Entry 9G8P (electron microscopy, 7.00 A resolution (low resolution: residue-level contacts below are approximate; hydrogen-bond / salt-bridge calls are withheld)); this record covers chains X and L of the 13 polymer chains in the assembly.

[Chain X]
Molecule: CrPV-IRES RNA
Sequence (44 nucleotides; numbered 1 to 44; the number before each row is that of its first residue):
     1 UUUUUUUUUU UUUUUUUUUU UUUUUUCUCC UCUUUUUUUU UUUU

[Chain L]
Name: Exosome complex component RRP41
From: Homo sapiens
Reference sequence: Q9NPD3 (EXOS4_HUMAN); residues 0-244 here correspond to UniProt positions 1-245 (UniProt number = residue number + 1)
Sequence (245 residues; row label = number of the first residue in the row; numbering starts at 0):
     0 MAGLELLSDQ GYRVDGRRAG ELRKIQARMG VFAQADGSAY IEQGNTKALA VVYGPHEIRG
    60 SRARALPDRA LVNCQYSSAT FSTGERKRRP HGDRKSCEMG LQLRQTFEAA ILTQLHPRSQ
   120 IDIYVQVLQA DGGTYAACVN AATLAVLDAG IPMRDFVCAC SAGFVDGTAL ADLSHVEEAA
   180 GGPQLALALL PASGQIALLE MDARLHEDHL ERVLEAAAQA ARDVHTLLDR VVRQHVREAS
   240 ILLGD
Disordered / not traced: 0-2, 244
Curated features (UniProtKB/Swiss-Prot):
  - modified residue: Ala1 (N-acetylalanine)

[How chain X and chain L interact]
Pairs across the interface - 12 pairs, chain X then chain L:
  U15(X) - Arg61(L)
  U16(X) - Arg61(L)
  U20(X) - Arg93(L)
  U21(X) - Arg93(L)
  U23(X) - Lys86(L)
  U23(X) - Arg88(L)
  U23(X) - Asp92(L)
  U23(X) - Lys94(L)
  U24(X) - Thr82(L)
  U24(X) - Glu84(L)
  U24(X) - Lys86(L)
  U24(X) - Arg88(L)
Other interface residues (no listed pair), chain X (7 interface residues in all): U26
Other interface residues (no listed pair), chain L (11 interface residues in all): Leu3, Gly91, His174

[Overview]
Chain X and chain L form an interface of 7 and 11 residues respectively.
Here chain X is CrPV-IRES RNA and chain L is Exosome complex component RRP41 (Homo sapiens). Entry 9G8P
(40S-bound human SKI2-exosome complex) was determined by electron microscopy together with 9G8N, 9G8Q and 9G8R
from the same study.
